Entry 9F1Q (X-ray diffraction, 2.35 A resolution); this record covers chains A and B of the 4 polymer chains in the assembly.

# Chain A (and B)
Molecule: Dyp-type peroxidase family protein
Organism: Pseudomonas putida
Notes: chain B of this document is another copy of the same molecule, construct and numbering; everything in this record applies to it too
Reference sequence: Q88HV5 (Q88HV5_PSEPK); residue numbers follow UniProt; this construct covers 2-287
Sequence (286 residues; each row starts with the number of its first residue):
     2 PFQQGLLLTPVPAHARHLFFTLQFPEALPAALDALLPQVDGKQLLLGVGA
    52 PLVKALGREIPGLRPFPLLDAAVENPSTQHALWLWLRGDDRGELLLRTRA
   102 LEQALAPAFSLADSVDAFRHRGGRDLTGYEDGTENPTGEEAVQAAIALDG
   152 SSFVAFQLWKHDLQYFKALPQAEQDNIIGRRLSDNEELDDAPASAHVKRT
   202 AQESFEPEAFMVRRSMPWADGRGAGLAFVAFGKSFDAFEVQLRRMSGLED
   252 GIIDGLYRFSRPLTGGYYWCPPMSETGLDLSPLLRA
Differences from the reference sequence: engineered mutation Leu9 (Ala in Q88HV5), Phe25 (Ser in Q88HV5), Val54 (Ala in Q88HV5), Asp91 (Glu in Q88HV5), Glu94 (Asp in Q88HV5), Arg100 (Gln in Q88HV5), Phe110 (Leu in Q88HV5), Ala118 (Gly in Q88HV5), Arg120 (Leu in Q88HV5), Arg125 (His in Q88HV5), Gly139 (Asp in Q88HV5), Leu149 (Ala in Q88HV5), Val155 (Ala in Q88HV5), Ala169 (Ser in Q88HV5), Glu174 (Asp in Q88HV5), Met217 (Val in Q88HV5), Pro218 (Ser in Q88HV5), Gly222 (Gln in Q88HV5), Phe232 (Leu in Q88HV5), Asp237 (Glu in Q88HV5), Leu279 (Val in Q88HV5)
Bound ions: heme Fe near His197 (its only coordinating residue here)
Residues lining bound ligands: heme (HEM): Asp126, Tyr130, Glu131, Asp132, Gly133, Thr134, Glu135, Gln158, Trp160, His162, Ile179, Arg181, His197, Val198, Thr201, Ala202, Gln203, Met212, Arg214, Leu227, Phe229, Phe239, Gln242, Leu243, Met246, Leu257, Ser261

# Chain A / chain B interface
Contacting residue pairs - 46 pairs, chain A then chain B:
  Thr22(A) with Glu75(B), hydrogen bond
  Gln24(A) with Tyr258(B), hydrogen bond (side chain-backbone); Arg259(B), hydrogen bond (side chain-backbone); Phe260(B)
  Phe25(A) with Tyr166(B); Arg259(B)
  Glu27(A) with Arg259(B), salt bridge
  Ala51(A) with Asp71(B)
  Pro52(A) with Ala72(B); Ala73(B)
  Lys55(A) with Asp71(B); Ala72(B); Ala73(B); Leu249(B)
  Ala56(A) with Ala73(B), hydrophobic
  Pro66(A) with Asp71(B)
  Phe67(A) with Leu69(B)
  Leu69(A) with Phe67(B); Ser78(B)
  Asp71(A) with Ala51(B); Lys55(B); Pro66(B)
  Ala72(A) with Pro52(B); Lys55(B)
  Ala73(A) with Pro52(B); Lys55(B); Ala56(B), hydrophobic
  Glu75(A) with Thr22(B), hydrogen bond; Gln80(B); His81(B), salt bridge; Ala82(B)
  Pro77(A) with Ser78(B)
  Ser78(A) with Leu69(B); Pro77(B); Ser78(B), hydrogen bond (backbone-backbone)
  Thr79(A) with Thr79(B)
  Gln80(A) with Glu75(B)
  His81(A) with Glu75(B), salt bridge
  Ala82(A) with Glu75(B)
  Ala113(A) with Arg262(B)
  Asp163(A) with Gln24(B)
  Tyr166(A) with Phe25(B)
  Arg259(A) with Gln24(B), hydrogen bond (backbone-side chain); Phe25(B); Glu27(B), salt bridge
  Arg262(A) with Thr22(B)
Interface residues without a listed pair, chain A (33 interface residues in all): Phe21, Leu23, Pro26, Pro68, Leu249, Tyr258, Phe260
Interface residues without a listed pair, chain B (32 interface residues in all): Phe21, Leu23, Pro26, Pro68, Ala113

# Summary
33 residues of chain A face 32 of chain B across their interface, with 6 hydrogen bonds and 4 salt bridges.
Polar contacts include Glu27(A)-Arg259(B), Glu75(A)-His81(B) and Thr22(A)-Glu75(B). Ligands of chain A: heme.
Chain A and chain B are both Dyp-type peroxidase family protein (Pseudomonas putida); the structure, Crystal
structure of a DyP-type peroxidase Fireprot variant from Pseudomonas putida, was determined by X-ray
diffraction together with 9F1O from the same study.
